3Q78 - chains A and B of the 3 polymer chains in the assembly; structure by X-ray diffraction, 2.20 A resolution.

# Chain A
Protein: Farnesyltransferase alpha subunit
Source organism: Cryptococcus neoformans
Chain sequence (349 residues; row label = number of the first residue in the row; numbers below 1 keep their minus sign (Met-13 is residue -13)):
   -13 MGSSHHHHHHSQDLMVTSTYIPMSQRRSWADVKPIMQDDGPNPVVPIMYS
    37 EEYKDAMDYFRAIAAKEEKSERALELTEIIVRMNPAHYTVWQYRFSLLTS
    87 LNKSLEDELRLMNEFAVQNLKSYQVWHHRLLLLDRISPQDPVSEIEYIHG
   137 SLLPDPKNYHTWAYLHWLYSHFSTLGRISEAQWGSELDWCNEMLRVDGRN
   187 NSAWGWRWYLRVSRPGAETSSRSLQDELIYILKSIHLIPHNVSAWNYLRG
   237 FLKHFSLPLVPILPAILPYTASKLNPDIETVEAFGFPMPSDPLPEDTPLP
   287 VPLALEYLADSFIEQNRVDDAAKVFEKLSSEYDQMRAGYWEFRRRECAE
Unresolved in the structure: -13 to 4, 207, 257-271, 277-278, 335
Small-molecule neighbours: farnesyl thiopyrophosphate (FPS; S-[(2E,6E)-3,7,11-trimethyldodeca-2,6,10-trienyl] trihydrogen thiodiphosphate): Lys107, Tyr109, Tyr145, His146

# Chain B
Protein: Farnesyltransferase beta subunit
Source organism: Cryptococcus neoformans
Chain sequence (520 residues; each row starts with the number of its first residue):
     1 MATEFTPSVYSLVSKPLPSNSRPSATLDEQAETEDLISQLFDLTADPNAL
    51 VSEHGKRYSGLRKQEHTQFLASSFFQLPGKFVSLDASRPWLVFWTVHSLD
   101 LLGVALDQGTKDRVVSTLLHFLSPKGGFGGGPANSQIPHLLPTYASVCSL
   151 AIAGNDSSTGGWKDLAAARQSIYEFFMRCKRPDGGFVVCEGGEVDVRGTY
   201 CLLVVATLLDIITPELLHNVDKFVSACQTYEGGFACASFPFPSVVPSTSA
   251 FPTSEPSCRVSMAEAHGGYTSCSLNSHFLLTSVPLPSFPLSIDANAALRW
   301 TVLQQGEPIEGGGFRGRTNKLVDGCYSWWVGGGAPVAEELVRREKSRKVK
   351 KSRIEVFEEEKEGDWEDVPPIPPIFNRVALQEFTLVAAQQDPGSTGGLRD
   401 KPGKRPDQYHTCNNLSGLSIAQHKMSHSPSTVSSNRLKFDASKGLPAVKP
   451 VAPGGGWKNEDERQNARREIWANALGWIEEEGGEIIVGGKDNRINTTTPV
   501 FNILGLRLKPFINYFYCQEN
Unresolved in the structure: 1-3, 51-52, 243-257, 350-370, 520
Metal / ion sites: Zn2+: Asp323, Cys325, His410 (shared with 1 residue of chain D)
Small-molecule neighbours:
  - 3CX ((2S)-3-(cyclohexylamino)-2-hydroxypropane-1-sulfonic acid), molecule 1: Tyr58, Gly489, Lys490, Asp491
  - 3CX, molecule 2: Leu61, Arg62, Lys63, Gln64, Glu65
  - farnesyl thiopyrophosphate (FPS; S-[(2E,6E)-3,7,11-trimethyldodeca-2,6,10-trienyl] trihydrogen thiodiphosphate): Trp90, Leu141, Arg197, Tyr200, Cys201, His266, Gly268, Tyr269, Cys272, Arg317, Lys320, Leu321, Tyr326, Trp329, Tyr409

# How chain A and chain B interact
Contacting residue pairs - 163 pairs, chain A then chain B:
  Ile21(A) with Asn134(B)
  Met22(A) with Asn134(B), hydrogen bond (backbone-side chain)
  Gln23(A) with Arg88(B); Pro132(B); Ser135(B)
  Asp24(A) with His120(B); Pro132(B); Asn134(B), hydrogen bond (backbone-side chain)
  Asp25(A) with Arg88(B), salt bridge; His120(B); Pro132(B)
  Gly26(A) with His120(B)
  Pro27(A) with Ser116(B)
  Asn28(A) with Arg113(B), hydrogen bond
  Pro29(A) with Arg113(B), hydrogen bond (backbone-side chain); Thr117(B)
  Val30(A) with Phe74(B); Arg88(B), hydrogen bond (backbone-side chain); Val92(B), hydrophobic; Arg113(B); Val114(B); Thr117(B), hydrogen bond (backbone-side chain)
  Val31(A) with Phe74(B), hydrogen bond (backbone-backbone); Leu77(B), hydrophobic; Arg88(B), hydrogen bond (backbone-side chain); Leu91(B), hydrophobic; Val92(B), hydrophobic
  Pro32(A) with Phe75(B); Gln76(B); Leu77(B), hydrogen bond (backbone-backbone); Arg88(B)
  Ile33(A) with Leu77(B); Pro78(B); Phe81(B); Asp85(B); Arg88(B)
  Met34(A) with Gln76(B); Leu77(B), hydrogen bond (backbone-backbone); Gly79(B), hydrogen bond (backbone-backbone)
  Tyr35(A) with Asp85(B), hydrogen bond
  Tyr39(A) with Val82(B); Asp85(B), hydrogen bond
  Arg47(A) with Asn134(B); Ser135(B), hydrogen bond
  Met69(A) with Val82(B)
  Asn70(A) with Val82(B), hydrogen bond (side chain-backbone); Ser83(B); Asp85(B)
  Ala72(A) with Ala86(B)
  His73(A) with Gln136(B)
  Tyr74(A) with Ala86(B), hydrophobic; Gly129(B); Gly130(B), hydrogen bond (side chain-backbone); Gln136(B); Ile137(B), hydrogen bond (side chain-backbone); His139(B); Cys189(B), hydrophobic
  Thr75(A) with Ser135(B); Gln136(B); Ile137(B), hydrogen bond (side chain-backbone)
  Gln78(A) with Glu190(B)
  Tyr109(A) with Glu193(B); Arg197(B); Tyr269(B), hydrogen bond
  Gln110(A) with Glu193(B)
  His113(A) with Gly191(B), hydrogen bond (side chain-backbone); Gly192(B), hydrogen bond (side chain-backbone); Glu193(B)
  Leu117(A) with Gly191(B)
  Lys143(A) with Thr26(B), hydrogen bond; Arg317(B), hydrogen bond (backbone-side chain); Asn319(B), hydrogen bond (side chain-backbone); Lys320(B)
  Tyr145(A) with Ala235(B); Cys236(B), hydrogen bond (side chain-backbone); Ala263(B); Glu264(B), hydrogen bond (side chain-backbone); His266(B); Tyr269(B), hydrophobic; Arg317(B)
  Ala149(A) with Met262(B)
  His152(A) with Ser261(B); Met262(B), hydrogen bond (side chain-backbone)
  Ser156(A) with Phe239(B); Phe241(B); Met262(B)
  His157(A) with Phe239(B)
  Ser159(A) with Phe241(B)
  Thr160(A) with Phe239(B); Phe241(B)
  Arg181(A) with Arg22(B), hydrogen bond (backbone-side chain)
  Asp183(A) with Ser24(B), hydrogen bond; Ala25(B); Thr26(B), hydrogen bond
  Arg185(A) with Ser19(B), hydrogen bond (side chain-backbone); Arg22(B), hydrogen bond (side chain-backbone); Pro23(B); Ser24(B), hydrogen bond; Thr26(B); Leu27(B); Asn319(B)
  Asn187(A) with Glu231(B), hydrogen bond; Glu264(B); Thr318(B)
  Ser188(A) with Glu264(B), hydrogen bond; Arg317(B)
  Trp190(A) with Tyr230(B)
  Gly191(A) with Tyr230(B)
  Trp194(A) with Tyr230(B), hydrophobic
  Tyr195(A) with Phe241(B)
  Ser199(A) with Val260(B)
  Pro201(A) with Phe241(B), hydrophobic
  Leu223(A) with Arg22(B)
  Ile224(A) with Asn20(B); Arg22(B)
  Pro225(A) with Asn20(B)
  His226(A) with Pro18(B); Asn20(B)
  Asn227(A) with Asn319(B)
  Val228(A) with Thr318(B)
  Ser229(A) with Thr318(B); Asn319(B), hydrogen bond
  Asn232(A) with Tyr230(B); Glu231(B), hydrogen bond; Arg299(B), hydrogen bond; Thr318(B)
  Tyr233(A) with Tyr230(B), hydrophobic
  Gly236(A) with Tyr230(B)
  Lys239(A) with Asp293(B), salt bridge
  Pro280(A) with Asn20(B)
  Glu281(A) with Asn20(B); Ser21(B), hydrogen bond (backbone-side chain)
  Asp282(A) with Pro18(B); Ser19(B), hydrogen bond; Asn20(B), hydrogen bond (backbone-backbone)
  Thr283(A) with Asn20(B), hydrogen bond
  Pro284(A) with Pro18(B)
  Leu289(A) with Arg299(B)
  Glu292(A) with Arg299(B), salt bridge
  Gln320(A) with Pro7(B); Leu12(B)
  Met321(A) with Gln305(B); Gly306(B); Pro308(B); Asn376(B), hydrogen bond; Ala379(B), hydrophobic
  Arg322(A) with Val302(B), hydrogen bond (side chain-backbone); Leu303(B), hydrogen bond (side chain-backbone); Gln305(B), hydrogen bond (side chain-backbone); Glu307(B), salt bridge
  Ala323(A) with Phe5(B)
  Gly324(A) with Phe5(B), hydrogen bond (backbone-backbone); Pro373(B)
  Tyr325(A) with Arg299(B); Val302(B), hydrophobic; Ile374(B)
  Glu327(A) with Phe5(B); Pro372(B)
  Phe328(A) with Val341(B), hydrophobic; Ile374(B), hydrophobic
  Arg331(A) with Ile371(B); Pro372(B)
  Glu332(A) with Lys345(B), salt bridge
Also at the interface, not in a pair above, chain A (84 interface residues in all): Met43, Phe46, Trp148, Trp153, Val182, Asn186, Arg235, Ser315, Asp319
Also at the interface, not in a pair above, chain B (91 interface residues in all): Glu4, Lys15, Leu17, Ser73, Leu84, Pro138, Pro142, Asp195, Pro242, Ala296, Leu298, Gly312

# Overview
Chain A and chain B form an interface of 84 and 91 residues respectively; the contacts include 47 hydrogen
bonds and 5 salt bridges. Among the polar pairs are Asp25(A)-Arg88(B), Lys239(A)-Asp293(B) and
Glu292(A)-Arg299(B). Farnesyl thiopyrophosphate is bound between chain A and chain B.
Chain A is Farnesyltransferase alpha subunit and chain B is Farnesyltransferase beta subunit, both from
Cryptococcus neoformans; the structure, Cryptococcus neoformans protein farnesyltransferase in complex with
FSPP and DDPTASACNIQ peptide, was determined by X-ray diffraction together with 3Q73, 3Q75, 3Q79, 3Q7A, 3Q7F,
3SFX and 3SFY from the same study.
